PDB entry 6BM7 | X-ray diffraction, 2.98 A resolution | chains A and B of the 3 polymer chains in the assembly

[Chain A]
Name: S-adenosylmethionine decarboxylase beta chain
From: Trypanosoma brucei brucei (strain 927/4 GUTat10.1)
Notes: EC 4.1.1.50
UniProt: Q587A7 (Q587A7_TRYB2); residue numbers follow UniProt; this construct covers 1-85
Sequence (85 residues; each row starts with the number of its first residue):
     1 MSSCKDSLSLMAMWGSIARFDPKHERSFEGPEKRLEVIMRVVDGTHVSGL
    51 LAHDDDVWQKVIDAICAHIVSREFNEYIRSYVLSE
Disordered / not traced: 1-4, 23-26
Small-molecule neighbours: DY7 (2-amino-4-[(3,5-dibromophenyl)amino]-6-methylpyrimidin-1-ium): Phe-28, Leu-83, Ser-84, Glu-85
Reported in the primary citation:
  - binding site for DY7: Phe-28, Leu-83, Glu-85
  - conformationally variable residues (order/disorder transition): Arg-26
  - specificity-determining residues: Ala-67 (proposed by the authors, not directly observed)

[Chain B]
Name: S-adenosylmethionine decarboxylase alpha chain
From: Trypanosoma brucei brucei (strain 927/4 GUTat10.1)
Notes: EC 4.1.1.50
UniProt: Q587A7 (Q587A7_TRYB2); residues 87-370 here = UniProt positions 87-370
Sequence (285 residues; numbered 86 to 370; the number before each row is that of its first residue):
    86 XSLFVMKDRVILITCGTITLLNCVPLICEAVSTVCGEVEWVSFMHKNYSF
   136 PWEQKGPHLSMAEEFKTLRSHFPSGQPFIFGPIDSDHYFLYFHSDVVQPS
   186 CSDDAQLSMTMYGLDRNQTKHWYSDKMLPTGPETAVIREATGLSEVVDDS
   236 WILHDLQYEPCGYSINAIRGSEYQTIHITPEEHCSFASYETNTCALNYSK
   286 CICGVLRVFDPERFSVIVFIDPDSAVGKSYHSGGTIGVEPEYYPNYEAHH
   336 RTVNEYTPGHWVLKVNYVKRAVGTVGTSAASGAKE
Disordered / not traced: 357-370
Construct notes: modified residue (86)
Modified positions: PYR (pyruvic acid) at position 86
Small-molecule neighbours:
  - B3P (2-[3-(2-hydroxy-1,1-dihydroxymethyl-ethylamino)-propylamino]-2-hydroxymethyl-propane-1,3-diol): Arg-94, Glu-124, Trp-125, Val-181, Ser-185, Cys-186, Ser-187, Asp-189, Ala-190, Gln-191, Phe-304, Asp-306, Tyr-341, His-345
  - DY7 (2-amino-4-[(3,5-dibromophenyl)amino]-6-methylpyrimidin-1-ium): PYR_86, Cys-100, Tyr-243, Cys-246, Gly-247, Tyr-248, Ser-249, His-262, Ile-263, Thr-264, Pro-265, Glu-266
Reported in the primary citation:
  - binding site for DY7: Cys-100, Tyr-243, Cys-246, Ser-249, His-262, Glu-266
  - catalytic residues: Cys-100 (citing earlier work)

[Interface between chain A and chain B]
Contacting residue pairs - 164 pairs, chain A then chain B:
  Lys-5(A) / Leu-144(B)
  Asp-6(A) / Ser-145(B)
  Asp-6(A) / Ala-147(B)
  Leu-8(A) / Met-146(B)
  Leu-8(A) / Ile-164(B)  hydrophobic
  Leu-8(A) / Ile-168(B)
  Ser-9(A) / Ser-145(B)
  Ser-9(A) / Met-146(B)  hydrogen bond (side chain-backbone)
  Met-11(A) / Ile-168(B)
  Met-11(A) / Asp-169(B)
  Ala-12(A) / Ile-168(B)  hydrogen bond (backbone-backbone)
  Ala-12(A) / His-172(B)
  Met-13(A) / Trp-137(B)  hydrophobic
  Gly-15(A) / Asp-169(B)
  Ser-16(A) / Tyr-133(B)  hydrogen bond (side chain-backbone)
  Ser-16(A) / Ser-134(B)  hydrogen bond (side chain-backbone)
  Ser-16(A) / Pro-136(B)
  Ser-16(A) / Trp-137(B)
  Ile-17(A) / Trp-137(B)  hydrophobic
  Arg-19(A) / Ser-170(B)  hydrogen bond
  Arg-19(A) / Asp-171(B)  salt bridge
  Arg-19(A) / Arg-298(B)
  Asp-21(A) / His-268(B)
  Ser-27(A) / Phe-135(B)
  Ser-27(A) / His-268(B)
  Phe-28(A) / Cys-100(B)  hydrophobic
  Phe-28(A) / Phe-135(B)
  Phe-28(A) / Thr-264(B)
  Phe-28(A) / Cys-269(B)
  Glu-29(A) / Cys-100(B)
  Glu-29(A) / Gly-101(B)  hydrogen bond (backbone-backbone)
  Glu-29(A) / Tyr-133(B)
  Glu-29(A) / Ser-134(B)  hydrogen bond (side chain-backbone)
  Glu-29(A) / Phe-135(B)  hydrogen bond (side chain-backbone)
  Glu-29(A) / Gln-139(B)
  Gly-30(A) / Cys-100(B)
  Gly-30(A) / Thr-264(B)
  Gly-30(A) / Phe-271(B)
  Pro-31(A) / Asn-132(B)
  Pro-31(A) / Ser-134(B)
  Pro-31(A) / Tyr-197(B)
  Pro-31(A) / Phe-271(B)
  Glu-32(A) / Ile-98(B)
  Glu-32(A) / Thr-99(B)
  Glu-32(A) / Cys-100(B)
  Glu-32(A) / His-130(B)
  Glu-32(A) / Lys-131(B)
  Glu-32(A) / His-262(B)
  Glu-32(A) / Ser-273(B)  hydrogen bond
  Lys-33(A) / Leu-97(B)
  Lys-33(A) / Ile-98(B)
  Lys-33(A) / Thr-99(B)  hydrogen bond (backbone-backbone)
  Lys-33(A) / Gly-101(B)  hydrogen bond (side chain-backbone)
  Lys-33(A) / Ile-103(B)
  Lys-33(A) / Leu-105(B)
  Lys-33(A) / Met-129(B)
  Lys-33(A) / Tyr-133(B)
  Lys-33(A) / Gln-139(B)  hydrogen bond
  Lys-33(A) / His-143(B)
  Arg-34(A) / Ile-96(B)
  Arg-34(A) / Leu-97(B)
  Arg-34(A) / Ser-127(B)
  Arg-34(A) / Phe-128(B)
  Arg-34(A) / Met-129(B)  hydrogen bond (backbone-backbone)
  Arg-34(A) / Gln-191(B)  hydrogen bond
  Arg-34(A) / Tyr-258(B)  hydrogen bond
  Arg-34(A) / Glu-275(B)  salt bridge
  Leu-35(A) / Val-95(B)
  Leu-35(A) / Ile-96(B)
  Leu-35(A) / Leu-97(B)  hydrogen bond (backbone-backbone)
  Leu-35(A) / Leu-105(B)
  Leu-35(A) / Val-109(B)  hydrophobic
  Leu-35(A) / Ile-112(B)  hydrophobic
  Leu-35(A) / Ser-127(B)
  Glu-36(A) / Arg-94(B)  salt bridge
  Glu-36(A) / Val-95(B)
  Glu-36(A) / Ile-96(B)
  Glu-36(A) / Trp-125(B)
  Glu-36(A) / Val-126(B)
  Glu-36(A) / Ser-127(B)  hydrogen bond (backbone-backbone)
  Glu-36(A) / Gln-191(B)
  Val-37(A) / Arg-94(B)
  Val-37(A) / Val-95(B)  hydrogen bond (backbone-backbone)
  Val-37(A) / Ile-112(B)  hydrophobic
  Val-37(A) / Val-123(B)  hydrophobic
  Val-37(A) / Trp-125(B)
  Ile-38(A) / Asp-93(B)
  Ile-38(A) / Arg-94(B)
  Ile-38(A) / Val-123(B)
  Ile-38(A) / Glu-124(B)  hydrogen bond (backbone-backbone)
  Ile-38(A) / Trp-125(B)  hydrogen bond (backbone-backbone)
  Met-39(A) / Lys-92(B)
  Met-39(A) / Asp-93(B)  hydrogen bond (backbone-backbone)
  Met-39(A) / Val-116(B)  hydrophobic
  Met-39(A) / Val-119(B)  hydrophobic
  Met-39(A) / Gly-121(B)
  Met-39(A) / Glu-122(B)
  Arg-40(A) / Gly-121(B)
  Arg-40(A) / Glu-122(B)  salt bridge
  Arg-40(A) / Glu-124(B)
  Arg-40(A) / Asp-180(B)  hydrogen bond (side chain-backbone)
  Arg-40(A) / Val-182(B)
  Val-42(A) / Cys-120(B)
  Gly-44(A) / Cys-120(B)
  Thr-45(A) / Val-119(B)
  Thr-45(A) / Cys-120(B)  hydrogen bond (side chain-backbone)
  Thr-45(A) / Gly-121(B)
  His-46(A) / Val-119(B)  hydrogen bond (backbone-backbone)
  Gly-49(A) / Lys-92(B)
  Gly-49(A) / Val-119(B)
  Leu-50(A) / Met-91(B)
  Leu-50(A) / Lys-92(B)  hydrogen bond (backbone-backbone)
  Leu-50(A) / Arg-94(B)
  Leu-50(A) / Val-95(B)  hydrophobic
  Leu-50(A) / Ala-115(B)
  Leu-51(A) / Val-90(B)
  Leu-51(A) / Met-91(B)
  Leu-51(A) / Lys-92(B)
  His-53(A) / Ala-115(B)  hydrogen bond (side chain-backbone)
  His-53(A) / Thr-118(B)
  His-53(A) / Val-119(B)
  Trp-58(A) / Leu-88(B)  hydrophobic
  Trp-58(A) / Val-90(B)  hydrophobic
  Trp-58(A) / Val-95(B)  hydrophobic
  Lys-60(A) / Leu-111(B)
  Val-61(A) / Cys-108(B)  hydrophobic
  Ile-62(A) / Leu-97(B)  hydrophobic
  Ala-64(A) / Asn-107(B)
  Ala-64(A) / Leu-111(B)  hydrophobic
  Ile-65(A) / Ile-103(B)
  Ile-65(A) / Thr-104(B)
  Ile-65(A) / Leu-105(B)
  Ser-71(A) / His-239(B)  hydrogen bond
  Glu-73(A) / Ile-237(B)
  Glu-73(A) / His-239(B)
  Phe-74(A) / Ile-253(B)
  Asn-75(A) / Gly-255(B)  hydrogen bond (side chain-backbone)
  Tyr-77(A) / Met-91(B)
  Tyr-77(A) / Lys-92(B)
  Tyr-77(A) / Gly-255(B)
  Tyr-77(A) / Ser-256(B)
  Ile-78(A) / Phe-89(B)  hydrophobic
  Ile-78(A) / Val-90(B)
  Ile-78(A) / Met-91(B)  hydrophobic
  Ile-78(A) / Ile-253(B)  hydrophobic
  Ile-78(A) / Gly-255(B)
  Arg-79(A) / Leu-88(B)
  Arg-79(A) / Phe-89(B)
  Arg-79(A) / Val-90(B)  hydrogen bond (backbone-backbone)
  Ser-80(A) / Leu-88(B)
  Ser-80(A) / Phe-89(B)
  Ser-80(A) / His-239(B)  hydrogen bond
  Ser-80(A) / Asn-251(B)  hydrogen bond
  Tyr-81(A) / Ser-87(B)
  Tyr-81(A) / Leu-88(B)  hydrogen bond (backbone-backbone)
  Tyr-81(A) / Asn-251(B)  hydrogen bond (backbone-side chain)
  Val-82(A) / His-239(B)
  Val-82(A) / Asn-251(B)
  Leu-83(A) / PYR_86(B)  hydrogen bond (backbone-backbone)
  Leu-83(A) / Leu-97(B)  hydrophobic
  Leu-83(A) / Tyr-243(B)  hydrogen bond (backbone-side chain)
  Ser-84(A) / Tyr-243(B)
  Glu-85(A) / Thr-102(B)
  Glu-85(A) / Ile-103(B)
Also at the interface, not in a pair above, chain A (60 interface residues in all): Phe-20, Pro-22, Ser-48, Ala-52, Cys-66, Val-70, Arg-72
Also at the interface, not in a pair above, chain B (84 interface residues in all): Glu-138, Val-181, Leu-241, Ser-249, Arg-254

[Overview]
Chain A and chain B form an interface of 60 and 84 residues respectively; the contacts include 35 hydrogen
bonds and 4 salt bridges. Polar contacts include Arg-19(A)/Asp-171(B), Arg-34(A)/Glu-275(B) and
Glu-36(A)/Arg-94(B). From the paper: the catalytic residue Cys-100(B); a binding site for DY7 at Phe-28(A),
Leu-83(A) and Cys-100(B) among others.
Chain A is S-adenosylmethionine decarboxylase beta chain and chain B is S-adenosylmethionine decarboxylase
alpha chain, both from Trypanosoma brucei brucei (strain 927/4 GUTat10.1); the structure, Crystal structure of
Trypanosoma brucei AdoMetDC/prozyme heterodimer in complex with pyrimidineamine inhibitor UTSAM568, was
determined by X-ray diffraction.
